PDB entry 4XKR | X-ray diffraction, 1.75 A resolution | chain A

[Chain A]
Name: Nickel ABC transporter substrate-binding protein
From: Staphylococcus aureus USA300-ISMMS1
UniProt: W6DY02 (W6DY02_STAAU); residues 1-473 here correspond to UniProt positions 19-491 (UniProt number = residue number + 18)
Amino-acid sequence (473 residues; numbered 1 to 473; the number before each row is that of its first residue):
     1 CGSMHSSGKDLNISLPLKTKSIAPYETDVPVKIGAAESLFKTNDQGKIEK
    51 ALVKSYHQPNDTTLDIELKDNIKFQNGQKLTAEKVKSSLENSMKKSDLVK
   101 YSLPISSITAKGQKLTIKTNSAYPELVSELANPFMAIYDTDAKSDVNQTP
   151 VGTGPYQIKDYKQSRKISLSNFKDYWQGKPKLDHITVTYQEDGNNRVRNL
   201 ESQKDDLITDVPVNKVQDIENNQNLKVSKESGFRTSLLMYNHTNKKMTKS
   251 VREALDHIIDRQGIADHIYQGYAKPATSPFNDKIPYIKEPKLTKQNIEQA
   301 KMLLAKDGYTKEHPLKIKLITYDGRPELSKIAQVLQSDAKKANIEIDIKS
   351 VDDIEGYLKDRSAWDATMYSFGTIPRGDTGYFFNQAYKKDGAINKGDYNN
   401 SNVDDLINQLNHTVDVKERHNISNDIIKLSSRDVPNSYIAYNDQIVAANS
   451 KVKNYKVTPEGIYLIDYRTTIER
Disordered / not traced: 1-8, 473
Metal / ion sites: Na+: Glu355 (together with glycerol)
Small-molecule neighbours:
  - Ni- (41K; (2R,4R)-2-methyl-1,3-thiazolidine-2,4-dicarboxylic acid): Asp28, Phe134, Arg234, Arg325, Tyr369, Ser370, Phe371, Gly372, Tyr381, Ile393
  - histidine (HIS): Leu17, Arg234, Tyr322, Arg325, Ile354, Glu355, Tyr369, Ser370

[Overview]
Bound to chain A: histidine and Ni-.
Chain A is Nickel ABC transporter substrate-binding protein (Staphylococcus aureus USA300-ISMMS1); the
structure, Crystal structure of NikA from Staphylococcus aureus in complex with
Ni-(L-His)(2-methyl-thiazolidine dicarboxylate) (co-crystallization with Ni(II) and ..., was determined by
X-ray diffraction, deposited together with 4XKN, 4XKP, 4XKQ and 4OFJ.
